1Z7S - chains 1 and 2 of the 4 polymer chains in the assembly; structure by X-ray diffraction, 3.20 A resolution.

[Chain 1]
Protein: Human COXSACKIEVIRUS A21
From: Human coxsackievirus A21
Notes: fragment: Viral Protein 1
UniProt: Q71LY2 (Q71LY2_9ENTO); residues 1-298 here correspond to UniProt positions 582-879 (UniProt number = residue number + 581)
Chain sequence (298 residues; row label = number of the first residue in the row):
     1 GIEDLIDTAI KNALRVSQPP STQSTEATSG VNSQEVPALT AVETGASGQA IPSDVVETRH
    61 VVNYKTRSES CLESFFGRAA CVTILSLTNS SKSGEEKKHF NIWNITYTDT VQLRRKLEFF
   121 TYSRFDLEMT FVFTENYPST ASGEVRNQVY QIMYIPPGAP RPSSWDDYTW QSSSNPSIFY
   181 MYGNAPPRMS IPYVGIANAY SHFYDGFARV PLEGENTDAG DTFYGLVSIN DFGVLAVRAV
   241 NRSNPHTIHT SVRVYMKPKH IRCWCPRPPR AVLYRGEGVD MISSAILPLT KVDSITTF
Disordered / not traced: 1-15
Metal / ion sites: Ca2+: Ser21, Ser24

[Chain 2]
Protein: Human COXSACKIEVIRUS A21
From: Human coxsackievirus A21
Notes: fragment: Viral Protein 2
UniProt: Q71LY2 (Q71LY2_9ENTO); residues 1-272 here correspond to UniProt positions 70-341 (UniProt number = residue number + 69)
Chain sequence (272 residues; numbered 1 to 272; the number before each row is that of its first residue):
     1 SPNVEACGYS DRVRQITLGN STITTQEAAN AIVAYGEWPT YINDSEANPV DAPTEPDVSS
    61 NRFYTLESVS WKTTSRGWWW KLPDCLKDMG MFGQNMYYHY LGRSGYTIHV QCNASKFHQG
   121 ALGVFLIPEF VMACNTESKT SYVSYINANP GERGGEFTNT YNPSNTDASE GRKFAALDYL
   181 LGSGVLAGNA FVYPHQIINL RTNNSATIVV PYVNSLVIDC MAKHNNWGIV ILPLAPLAFA
   241 ATSSPQVPIT VTIAPMCTEF NGLRNITVPV HQ
Disordered / not traced: 1-5

[How chain 1 and chain 2 interact]
Pairs across the interface (122; chain 1 residue first):
  Glu43(1) - Ala29(2)
  Glu43(1) - Gln196(2)
  Glu43(1) - Ile197(2)  hydrogen bond (backbone-backbone)
  Glu43(1) - Asn199(2)
  Glu43(1) - Thr202(2)  hydrogen bond
  Glu43(1) - Asn203(2)
  Thr44(1) - Ala29(2)
  Thr44(1) - Asn30(2)
  Thr44(1) - Ile32(2)
  Thr44(1) - His195(2)
  Thr44(1) - Gln196(2)  hydrogen bond (backbone-side chain)
  Gly45(1) - His195(2)  hydrogen bond (backbone-side chain)
  Thr121(1) - Glu129(2)
  Tyr122(1) - Glu129(2)  hydrogen bond
  Tyr122(1) - Val213(2)
  Tyr122(1) - Asn214(2)
  Tyr122(1) - Ser215(2)
  Ala197(1) - Ser215(2)
  Ala197(1) - Leu216(2)  hydrophobic
  Asn198(1) - Ser215(2)  hydrogen bond (backbone-backbone)
  Asn198(1) - Leu216(2)
  Asn198(1) - Val217(2)
  Ala199(1) - Ser215(2)  hydrogen bond (backbone-backbone)
  Ser201(1) - Glu129(2)
  Ser201(1) - Ser215(2)
  Phe203(1) - Glu129(2)
  Tyr204(1) - Glu129(2)
  Tyr204(1) - Val131(2)
  Tyr204(1) - His224(2)
  Asp205(1) - Lys81(2)  salt bridge
  Asp205(1) - Glu129(2)
  Asp205(1) - Phe130(2)
  Asp205(1) - Val131(2)
  Asp205(1) - His224(2)
  Asp205(1) - Asn225(2)  hydrogen bond (backbone-backbone)
  Gly206(1) - Lys223(2)
  Phe207(1) - Val143(2)
  Phe207(1) - Ser144(2)
  Phe207(1) - Tyr145(2)  hydrophobic
  Phe207(1) - Ala148(2)  hydrophobic
  Phe207(1) - Asn149(2)
  Phe207(1) - Lys223(2)  hydrogen bond (backbone-backbone)
  Ala208(1) - Lys223(2)  hydrogen bond (backbone-side chain)
  Arg209(1) - Lys223(2)
  Val210(1) - Ala222(2)  hydrophobic
  Val210(1) - Lys223(2)
  Pro211(1) - Tyr145(2)
  Pro211(1) - Pro269(2)
  Pro211(1) - Val270(2)  hydrogen bond (backbone-backbone)
  Leu212(1) - Val268(2)
  Leu212(1) - Pro269(2)
  Leu212(1) - Val270(2)
  Glu213(1) - Val268(2)  hydrogen bond (backbone-backbone)
  Glu213(1) - Pro269(2)
  Glu213(1) - Val270(2)
  Glu213(1) - His271(2)  salt bridge
  Glu215(1) - Val270(2)
  Thr217(1) - Ile146(2)
  Thr217(1) - Gln272(2)
  Asp218(1) - Ser144(2)
  Asp218(1) - Arg172(2)  salt bridge
  Ala219(1) - Ser144(2)
  Ala219(1) - Tyr145(2)  hydrogen bond (backbone-backbone)
  Gly220(1) - Val143(2)
  Asp221(1) - Ser141(2)
  Asp221(1) - Tyr142(2)  hydrogen bond
  Asp221(1) - Val143(2)  hydrogen bond (backbone-backbone)
  Asp221(1) - Ser144(2)
  Asp221(1) - Arg172(2)  salt bridge
  Tyr224(1) - Val131(2)
  Tyr224(1) - Met132(2)
  Tyr224(1) - Ser141(2)
  Tyr224(1) - Phe174(2)
  Val227(1) - Ser141(2)
  Cys265(1) - Tyr35(2)  hydrophobic
  Cys265(1) - Val213(2)  hydrophobic
  Pro266(1) - Tyr35(2)
  Pro266(1) - Val192(2)
  Pro266(1) - Tyr193(2)
  Arg267(1) - Pro128(2)  hydrogen bond (side chain-backbone)
  Arg267(1) - Glu129(2)  hydrogen bond (side chain-backbone)
  Arg267(1) - Val192(2)
  Arg267(1) - Tyr193(2)  hydrogen bond
  Pro268(1) - Val185(2)
  Pro268(1) - Asn189(2)
  Pro268(1) - Val192(2)
  Pro268(1) - Tyr193(2)
  Pro269(1) - Val185(2)
  Arg270(1) - Ser183(2)  hydrogen bond (side chain-backbone)
  Arg270(1) - Gly184(2)  hydrogen bond (side chain-backbone)
  Ala271(1) - Gly184(2)  hydrogen bond (backbone-backbone)
  Ala271(1) - Val185(2)  hydrophobic
  Ala271(1) - Leu186(2)
  Val272(1) - Leu180(2)  hydrophobic
  Val272(1) - Gly184(2)
  Arg275(1) - Thr136(2)  hydrogen bond (side chain-backbone)
  Arg275(1) - Glu137(2)
  Arg275(1) - Lys139(2)  hydrogen bond (side chain-backbone)
  Arg275(1) - Thr140(2)
  Arg275(1) - Tyr161(2)
  Gly278(1) - Ser141(2)
  Val279(1) - Val131(2)  hydrophobic
  Val279(1) - Met132(2)
  Val279(1) - Ala133(2)
  Val279(1) - Ser183(2)
  Asp280(1) - Ala133(2)
  Asp280(1) - Cys134(2)  hydrogen bond (side chain-backbone)
  Asp280(1) - Thr140(2)
  Asp280(1) - Ser141(2)  hydrogen bond (side chain-backbone)
  Met281(1) - Ala133(2)
  Met281(1) - Tyr161(2)  hydrogen bond (backbone-side chain)
  Met281(1) - Ala175(2)
  Met281(1) - Leu180(2)  hydrophobic
  Met281(1) - Gly182(2)
  Met281(1) - Gly184(2)
  Ile282(1) - Glu137(2)
  Ile282(1) - Tyr161(2)
  Ser283(1) - Glu137(2)  hydrogen bond (backbone-side chain)
  Ser283(1) - Tyr161(2)
  Ile286(1) - Leu177(2)  hydrophobic
  Ile286(1) - Tyr179(2)  hydrogen bond (backbone-side chain)
  Leu287(1) - Tyr179(2)
Also at the interface, not in a pair above, chain 1 (50 interface residues in all): Val42, Asn216, Gly276, Pro288, Leu289
Also at the interface, not in a pair above, chain 2 (62 interface residues in all): Ile127, Ala190, Thr267

[Summary]
The interface between chain 1 and chain 2 involves 50 residues on one side and 62 on the other, with 28
hydrogen bonds and 4 salt bridges. Among the polar pairs are Asp205(1)-Lys81(2), Glu213(1)-His271(2) and
Asp218(1)-Arg172(2). Ser21(1) and Ser24(1) form the Ca2+ site.
Chain 1 is Human COXSACKIEVIRUS A21 and chain 2 is Human COXSACKIEVIRUS A21, both from Human coxsackievirus
A21; the structure, The crystal structure of coxsackievirus A21, was determined by X-ray diffraction,
deposited together with 1Z7Z.
